PDB entry 2QJK | X-ray diffraction, 3.10 A resolution | chains A and D of the 6 polymer chains in the assembly

[Chain A (and D)]
Protein: Cytochrome b
From: Rhodobacter sphaeroides
Notes: chain D of this document is another copy of the same molecule, construct and numbering; everything in this record applies to it too
Reference sequence: Q02761 (CYB_RHOSH); numbering as in UniProt (aligned over 3-430)
Chain sequence (428 residues; each row starts with the number of its first residue):
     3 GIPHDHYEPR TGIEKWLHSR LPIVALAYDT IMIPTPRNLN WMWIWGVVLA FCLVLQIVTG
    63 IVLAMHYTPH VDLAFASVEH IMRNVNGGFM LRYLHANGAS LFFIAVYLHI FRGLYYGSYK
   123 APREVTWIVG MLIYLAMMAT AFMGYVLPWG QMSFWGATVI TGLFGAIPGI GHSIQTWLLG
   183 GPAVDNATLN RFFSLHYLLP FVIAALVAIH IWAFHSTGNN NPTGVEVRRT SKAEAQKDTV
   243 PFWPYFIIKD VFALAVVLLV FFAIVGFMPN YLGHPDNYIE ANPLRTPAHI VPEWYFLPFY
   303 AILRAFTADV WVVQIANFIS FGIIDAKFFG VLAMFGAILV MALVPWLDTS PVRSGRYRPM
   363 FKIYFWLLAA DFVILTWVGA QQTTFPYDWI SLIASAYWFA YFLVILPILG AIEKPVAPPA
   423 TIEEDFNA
Sequence notes: engineered mutation Arg287 (Ser in Q02761)
Ion coordination: heme Fe site 1: His97, His198; heme Fe site 2: His111, His212
Ligand contacts:
  - ANJ ((2R,3S,6S,7R,8R)-3-{[3-(formylamino)-2-hydroxybenzoyl]amino}-8-hexyl-2,6-dimethyl-4,9-dioxo-1,5-dioxonan-7-yl (2S)-2-methylbutanoate): Thr32, Thr37, Leu41, Trp45, Ile46, Gly48, Val49, Ala52, Val56, Val209, Ala210, Ile213, Phe216, His217, Asn221, Phe244, Phe248, Ile249, Asp252
  - 2-O-octyl-beta-D-glucopyranose (BGL): Val262, Ile266, Phe269, Met270
  - heme (HEM), molecule 1: Trp45, Trp47, Gly48, Val49, Leu51, Ala52, Phe104, Val108, His111, Ile112, Arg114, Ser120, Arg125, Thr128, Trp129, Gly132, Met133, Ile135, Tyr136, Met139, Ile205, Val209, His212, Phe216, Thr219, Gly220, Asn221, Asn222
  - heme (HEM), molecule 2: Leu55, Gln58, Ile59, Gly62, Ile63, Leu65, Ala66, Tyr69, Val80, Arg94, His97, Ala98, Ala101, Phe104, Thr142, Ala143, Gly146, Tyr147, Leu149, Pro150, Phe195, His198, Tyr199, Pro202, Ile205, Tyr297
  - lauryl oleyl phosphatidyl ethanolamine (LOP; (1R)-2-{[(R)-(2-aminoethoxy)(hydroxy)phosphoryl]oxy}-1-[(dodecanoyloxy)methyl]ethyl (9Z)-octadec-9-enoate): Met44, Trp47, Asn99, Leu103, Ile106, Leu110, Phe113, Arg114, Tyr117, Tyr118, Val259, Val262, Phe263, Ile266, Leu274, Trp296, Arg358, Phe367, Trp368, Ala371, Phe374, Val375, Thr378
  - stigmatellin a (SMA): Leu137, Met140, Ala141, Phe144, Met145, Tyr147, Met154, Gly158, Val161, Ile162, Phe166, Leu180, Phe194, Leu197, Ile292, Val293, Pro294, Glu295, Phe298, Phe301, Tyr302, Met336, Phe337, Ile340
Swiss-Prot annotation at these positions:
  - binding site (heme b): His97, His111, His198, His212

[Chain A / chain D interface]
Contacting residue pairs - 60 pairs, chain A then chain D:
  Arg22(A) - Pro124(D)  hydrogen bond (side chain-backbone)
  Arg22(A) - Glu126(D)  salt bridge
  Arg22(A) - Val127(D)
  Arg22(A) - Ser218(D)
  Arg22(A) - Thr219(D)
  Leu23(A) - Ile211(D)  hydrophobic
  Leu23(A) - Trp214(D)  hydrophobic
  Leu23(A) - Ala215(D)  hydrophobic
  Pro24(A) - Trp214(D)  hydrophobic
  Ile25(A) - Trp214(D)  hydrophobic
  Leu28(A) - Trp214(D)  hydrophobic
  Ile63(A) - Ser196(D)  hydrogen bond (backbone-side chain)
  Ile63(A) - Leu200(D)  hydrophobic
  Ala66(A) - Asn192(D)  hydrogen bond (backbone-side chain)
  Ala66(A) - Ser196(D)
  Met67(A) - Asn192(D)  hydrogen bond (backbone-side chain)
  Met67(A) - Arg193(D)
  Met67(A) - Ser196(D)
  Met67(A) - Leu197(D)  hydrophobic
  His68(A) - Asn192(D)
  Tyr69(A) - Asn192(D)  hydrogen bond (backbone-side chain)
  Thr70(A) - Asn192(D)
  Pro71(A) - Pro71(D)
  His72(A) - Leu75(D)
  Leu75(A) - His72(D)
  Leu75(A) - Leu75(D)  hydrophobic
  Ala123(A) - Arg22(D)
  Pro124(A) - Arg22(D)  hydrogen bond (backbone-side chain)
  Glu126(A) - Trp18(D)
  Glu126(A) - Arg22(D)  salt bridge
  Val127(A) - Arg22(D)
  Asn192(A) - Ala66(D)  hydrogen bond (side chain-backbone)
  Asn192(A) - Met67(D)  hydrogen bond (side chain-backbone)
  Asn192(A) - His68(D)
  Asn192(A) - Tyr69(D)  hydrogen bond (side chain-backbone)
  Asn192(A) - Thr70(D)
  Arg193(A) - Met67(D)
  Phe195(A) - Phe195(D)  hydrophobic
  Ser196(A) - Ile63(D)  hydrogen bond (side chain-backbone)
  Ser196(A) - Ala66(D)
  Ser196(A) - Met67(D)
  Ser196(A) - Tyr199(D)  hydrogen bond (backbone-side chain)
  Leu197(A) - Met67(D)  hydrophobic
  Tyr199(A) - Ser196(D)  hydrogen bond (side chain-backbone)
  Tyr199(A) - Tyr199(D)  hydrophobic
  Tyr199(A) - Leu200(D)
  Leu200(A) - Ile63(D)  hydrophobic
  Leu200(A) - Tyr199(D)
  Leu200(A) - Phe203(D)  hydrophobic
  Phe203(A) - Leu200(D)  hydrophobic
  Phe203(A) - Phe203(D)  hydrophobic
  Ile211(A) - Leu23(D)  hydrophobic
  Trp214(A) - Leu23(D)  hydrophobic
  Trp214(A) - Pro24(D)  hydrophobic
  Trp214(A) - Ile25(D)  hydrophobic
  Trp214(A) - Leu28(D)  hydrophobic
  Ala215(A) - Leu23(D)  hydrophobic
  Ser218(A) - Arg22(D)
  Ser218(A) - Pro24(D)
  Thr219(A) - Arg22(D)
Interface residues without a listed pair, chain A (33 interface residues in all): Trp18, Ala189
Interface residues without a listed pair, chain D (33 interface residues in all): Leu19, Ala123

[Overview]
The chain A/chain D interface involves 33 residues from each chain; the contacts include 12 hydrogen bonds and
2 salt bridges. Polar pairs include Arg22(A)-Glu126(D), Arg22(A)-Pro124(D) and Ile63(A)-Ser196(D). Chain A
binds 2-O-octyl-beta-D-glucopyranose, heme, stigmatellin a, lauryl oleyl phosphatidyl ethanolamine and
compound ANJ.
Chain A and chain D are both Cytochrome b (Rhodobacter sphaeroides); the structure, Crystal Structure Analysis
of mutant rhodobacter sphaeroides bc1 with stigmatellin and antimycin, was determined by X-ray diffraction,
deposited together with 2QJP and 2QJY.
